Entry 8DF9 (X-ray diffraction, 3.24 A resolution); this record covers chains A and B of the 8 polymer chains in the assembly.

== Chain A (and B) ==
Molecule: Topoisomerase V
Source organism: Methanopyrus kandleri
Notes: chain B of this document is another copy of the same molecule, construct and numbering; everything in this record applies to it too
UniProtKB: Q977W1 (Q977W1_9EURY); residue numbers follow UniProt; this construct covers 1-854
Amino-acid sequence (854 residues; each row starts with the number of its first residue):
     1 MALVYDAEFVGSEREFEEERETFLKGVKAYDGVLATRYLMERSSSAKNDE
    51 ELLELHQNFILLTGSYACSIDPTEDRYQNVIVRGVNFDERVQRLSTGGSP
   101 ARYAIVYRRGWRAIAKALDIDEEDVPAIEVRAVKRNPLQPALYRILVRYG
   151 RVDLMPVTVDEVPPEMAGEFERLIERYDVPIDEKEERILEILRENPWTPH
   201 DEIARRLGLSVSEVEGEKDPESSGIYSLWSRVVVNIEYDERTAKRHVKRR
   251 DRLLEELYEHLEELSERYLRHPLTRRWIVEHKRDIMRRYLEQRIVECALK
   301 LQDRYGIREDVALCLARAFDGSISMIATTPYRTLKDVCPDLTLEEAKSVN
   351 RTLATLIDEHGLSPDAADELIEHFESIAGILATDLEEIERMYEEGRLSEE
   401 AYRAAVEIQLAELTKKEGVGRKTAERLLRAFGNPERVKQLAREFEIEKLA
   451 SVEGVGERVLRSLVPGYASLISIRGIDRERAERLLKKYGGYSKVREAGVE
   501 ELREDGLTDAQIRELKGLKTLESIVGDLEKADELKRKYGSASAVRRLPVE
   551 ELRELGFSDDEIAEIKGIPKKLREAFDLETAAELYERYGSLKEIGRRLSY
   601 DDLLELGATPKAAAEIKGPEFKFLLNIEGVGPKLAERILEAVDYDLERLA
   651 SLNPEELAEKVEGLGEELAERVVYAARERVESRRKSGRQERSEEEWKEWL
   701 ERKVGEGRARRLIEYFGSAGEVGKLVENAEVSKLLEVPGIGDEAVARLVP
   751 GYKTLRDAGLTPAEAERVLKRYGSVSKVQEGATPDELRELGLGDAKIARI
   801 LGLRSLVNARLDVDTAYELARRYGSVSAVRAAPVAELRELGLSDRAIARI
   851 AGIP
Unresolved in the structure: 1, 618-689 (chain B: 1, 829-834, 853-854)
Differences from the reference sequence: engineered mutation A809 (Lys in Q977W1), A820 (Lys in Q977W1), A831 (Lys in Q977W1), A835 (Lys in Q977W1), A846 (Lys in Q977W1), A851 (Lys in Q977W1)
Bound ions: Mg2+ site 1: T414, K416 (shared with 1 residue of chain T); Mg2+ site 2: A450 (shared with 1 residue of chain S); Mg2+ site 3: I471, I473, I476 (shared with 1 residue of chain T)
What the authors report for this chain:
  - catalytic residues: R108 (proposed by the authors, not directly observed)
  - mutagenesis - R37A, R83A, R109A, A132I, K134A, K134A/R135A, R288A/R293A: decreased catalytic activity
  - mutagenesis - K47A, H56A, R135A, R288A, Y289A, R293A: unchanged catalytic activity
  - mutagenesis - R108A, R108A/R109A, K134E/R135E, R288E/R293E, R288E/L290P/R293E, L290P: abolished catalytic activity
  - catalytic residues: R131, R144 (citing earlier work)

== Interface between chain A and chain B ==
Residue-residue contacts (40; chain A residue first):
  R42(A) - R205(B)  hydrogen bond (backbone-side chain)
  S43(A) - E202(B)
  S44(A) - N195(B)
  S44(A) - P199(B)
  S44(A) - E202(B)  hydrogen bond (backbone-side chain)
  S45(A) - N195(B)  hydrogen bond
  E190(A) - R270(B)  salt bridge
  E194(A) - R42(B)  salt bridge
  E194(A) - S43(B)  hydrogen bond (backbone-side chain)
  E194(A) - S44(B)  hydrogen bond (backbone-backbone)
  N195(A) - R42(B)
  N195(A) - S44(B)
  P196(A) - S44(B)
  R205(A) - R287(B)
  R206(A) - R42(B)
  R287(A) - D303(B)  salt bridge
  R288(A) - L299(B)
  R288(A) - D303(B)
  E291(A) - L299(B)
  E291(A) - Q302(B)
  E291(A) - E309(B)
  Q292(A) - L299(B)
  I294(A) - E309(B)
  V295(A) - V295(B)  hydrophobic
  E296(A) - V295(B)
  L299(A) - E291(B)
  L299(A) - I294(B)  hydrophobic
  L299(A) - V295(B)  hydrophobic
  L299(A) - L313(B)  hydrophobic
  L299(A) - R317(B)
  Q302(A) - L313(B)
  Q302(A) - R317(B)
  D303(A) - E291(B)
  D303(A) - R317(B)  salt bridge
  E309(A) - D310(B)
  E309(A) - L313(B)
  L313(A) - E309(B)
  R317(A) - E309(B)  salt bridge
  P854(A) - Y38(B)
  P854(A) - W277(B)
Other interface residues (no listed pair), chain A (28 interface residues in all): R193, W197, E202, D310
Other interface residues (no listed pair), chain B (28 interface residues in all): E41, S45, T198, H281, D284, A298, C314

== Overview ==
Chain A and chain B each contribute 28 residues to their interface, with 5 hydrogen bonds and 5 salt bridges.
Among the polar pairs are E190(A)-R270(B), E194(A)-R42(B) and R287(A)-D303(B). The paper reports catalytic
residues R108(A), R131(A) and R144(A); R37A, R83A and R109A of chain A, among others, reduce catalytic
activity; 19 substitutions were tested in all.
Chain A and chain B are both Topoisomerase V (Methanopyrus kandleri); the structure, Structure of M. kandleri
topoisomerase V in complex with DNA. 38 base pair asymmetric DNA complex, was determined by X-ray diffraction
(same publication as 8DF7, 8DF8 and 8DFB).
